2XPD - chains A and B; structure by X-ray diffraction, 2.00 A resolution.

# Chain A (and B)
Protein: Thiol peroxidase
Source organism: Yersinia pseudotuberculosis
Notes: EC 1.11.1.15; chain B of this document is another copy of the same molecule, construct and numbering; everything in this record applies to it too
UniProt: Q66A71 (Q66A71_YERPS); residue numbers follow UniProt; this construct covers 1-167
Sequence (200 residues; row label = number of the first residue in the row; numbers below 1 keep their minus sign (Met-32 is residue -32)):
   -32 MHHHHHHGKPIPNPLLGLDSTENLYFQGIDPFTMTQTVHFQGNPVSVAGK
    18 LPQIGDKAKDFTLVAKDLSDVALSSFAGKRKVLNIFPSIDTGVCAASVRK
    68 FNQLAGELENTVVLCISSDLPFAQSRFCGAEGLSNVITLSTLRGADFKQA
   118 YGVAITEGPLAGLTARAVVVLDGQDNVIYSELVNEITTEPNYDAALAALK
Not modelled in the structure: -32 to 1 (chain B: -32 to 0)
Sequence notes: expression tag (-32 to 0)
What the authors report for this chain:
  - self-association interface (contacts with another copy of this molecule); pairs are residue here / residue on that copy: Arg110-Gly125, Pro126-Arg110 (backbone contact), Ala128-Arg110 (backbone contact)
  - conformationally variable residues (loop rearrangement, side-chain flip): Gly59 to Cys61, Arg133

# Chain A / chain B interface
Pairs across the interface (37):
  Leu35(A) with Pro126(B); Leu127(B), hydrophobic
  Ser55(A) with Leu87(B); Phe89(B)
  Asp57(A) with Phe89(B); Ala90(B); Arg93(B), salt bridge
  Thr58(A) with Phe89(B)
  Ser85(A) with Leu87(B)
  Asp86(A) with Leu87(B)
  Leu87(A) with Pro54(B); Ser55(B); Ser85(B); Asp86(B); Leu130(B), hydrophobic
  Phe89(A) with Ser55(B); Asp57(B); Thr58(B); Leu130(B), hydrophobic
  Ala90(A) with Asp57(B)
  Arg93(A) with Asp57(B), salt bridge; Arg93(B)
  Leu109(A) with Ala128(B); Gly129(B); Leu130(B), hydrophobic
  Arg110(A) with Gly125(B); Pro126(B), hydrogen bond (side chain-backbone); Ala128(B), hydrogen bond (side chain-backbone)
  Gly125(A) with Arg110(B)
  Pro126(A) with Leu35(B); Arg110(B), hydrogen bond (backbone-side chain)
  Ala128(A) with Leu109(B); Arg110(B), hydrogen bond (backbone-side chain)
  Gly129(A) with Leu109(B)
  Leu130(A) with Leu87(B), hydrophobic; Phe89(B), hydrophobic; Leu109(B), hydrophobic
Also at the interface, not in a pair above, chain A (19 interface residues in all): Pro54, Leu127

# Overview
The chain A/chain B interface involves 19 residues from each chain, with 4 hydrogen bonds and 2 salt bridges.
Polar contacts include Asp57(A)-Arg93(B), Arg110(A)-Pro126(B) and Arg110(A)-Ala128(B). The paper reports
conformational variability at Gly59(A) and Arg133(A); a self-association interface involving Arg110(A),
Gly125(A) and Pro126(A) among others.
Chain A and chain B are both Thiol peroxidase (Yersinia pseudotuberculosis); the structure, Reduced Thiol
peroxidase (Tpx) from yersinia Pseudotuberculosis, was determined by X-ray diffraction (same publication as
2YJH, 3ZRD, 3ZRE and 2XPE).
